PDB entry 5VFX | X-ray diffraction, 2.81 A resolution | chains C and D of the 8 polymer chains in the assembly

[Chain C (and D)]
Name: TcpK
Source organism: Clostridium perfringens
Notes: chain D of this document is another copy of the same molecule, construct and numbering; everything in this record applies to it too
UniProtKB: Q1PLI2 (Q1PLI2_CLOPF); numbering as in UniProt (aligned over 2-102)
Sequence (107 residues; numbered -4 to 102; the number before each row is that of its first residue; numbers below 1 keep their minus sign (Gln-4 is residue -4)):
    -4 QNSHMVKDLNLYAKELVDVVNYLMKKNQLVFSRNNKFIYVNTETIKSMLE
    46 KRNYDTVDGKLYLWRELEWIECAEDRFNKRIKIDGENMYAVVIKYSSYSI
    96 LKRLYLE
Unresolved in the structure: -4 to 1, 102 (chain D: -4 to 1, 101-102)
Construct notes: expression tag (-4 to 1)
From the paper describing this entry:
  - binding site for oriT: Arg28, Lys41, Arg60, Asp70, Arg71, Phe72, Asn73
  - mutagenesis - R28A/R75A/N82A/Y84A: abolished binding to oriT
  - mutagenesis - D53A/Y57A: increased binding to oriT
  - specificity-determining residues: Arg71
  - mutagenesis - D3A/N5A/E63A/K89A: abolished expression

[Chain C / chain D interface]
Contacting residue pairs (27; chain C residue first):
  Lys2(C) - Asn5(D)
  Lys2(C) - Leu99(D)
  Lys2(C) - Tyr100(D)
  Asp3(C) - Asn5(D)  hydrogen bond
  Leu4(C) - Leu4(D)  hydrophobic
  Leu4(C) - Asn5(D)  hydrogen bond (backbone-side chain)
  Leu4(C) - Leu99(D)  hydrophobic
  Leu4(C) - Tyr100(D)
  Asn5(C) - Asp3(D)  hydrogen bond
  Asn5(C) - Leu4(D)  hydrogen bond (side chain-backbone)
  Asn5(C) - Asn5(D)
  Ala8(C) - Leu4(D)  hydrophobic
  Glu61(C) - Ile95(D)
  Leu62(C) - Ile95(D)  hydrophobic
  Trp64(C) - Leu62(D)
  Lys89(C) - Glu63(D)  salt bridge
  Ser91(C) - Glu61(D)
  Ile95(C) - Tyr57(D)  hydrophobic
  Ile95(C) - Glu61(D)
  Ile95(C) - Leu62(D)  hydrophobic
  Leu96(C) - Leu4(D)  hydrophobic
  Leu99(C) - Lys2(D)
  Leu99(C) - Asp3(D)
  Leu99(C) - Leu4(D)  hydrophobic
  Leu99(C) - Leu58(D)  hydrophobic
  Tyr100(C) - Lys2(D)
  Tyr100(C) - Leu4(D)
Other interface residues (no listed pair), chain C (16 interface residues in all): Leu58, Glu63
Other interface residues (no listed pair), chain D (16 interface residues in all): Ala8, Trp64, Lys89, Leu96

[Summary]
The chain C/chain D interface involves 16 residues from each chain, with 4 hydrogen bonds and 1 salt bridge.
Polar contacts include Lys89(C)-Glu63(D), Asp3(C)-Asn5(D) and Leu4(C)-Asn5(D). From the paper: a binding site
for oriT at Arg28(C), Lys41(C) and Arg60(C) among others; R28A/R75A/N82A/Y84A of chain C abolish binding to
oriT; 3 substitutions were tested in all.
Both chains are TcpK (Clostridium perfringens). Entry 5VFX (Structure of an accessory protein of the pCW3
relaxosome in complex with the origin of transfer ...) was determined by X-ray diffraction.
